PDB entry 8ICO | X-ray diffraction, 2.70 A resolution | chains P and A of the 3 polymer chains in the assembly

[Chain P]
Molecule: 7-nt DNA strand
Sequence (7 nucleotides; each row starts with the number of its first residue):
     1 TCTAATG
Metal / ion sites: Na+: DT6 (shared with Thr101(A), Val103(A), Ile106(A) of chain A)

[Chain A]
Molecule: Protein (DNA polymerase beta (e.c.2.7.7.7))
Organism: Homo sapiens
UniProtKB: P06746 (DPOB_HUMAN); residues 2-335 here correspond to UniProt positions 1-334 (UniProt number = residue number - 1)
Chain sequence (335 residues; row label = number of the first residue in the row):
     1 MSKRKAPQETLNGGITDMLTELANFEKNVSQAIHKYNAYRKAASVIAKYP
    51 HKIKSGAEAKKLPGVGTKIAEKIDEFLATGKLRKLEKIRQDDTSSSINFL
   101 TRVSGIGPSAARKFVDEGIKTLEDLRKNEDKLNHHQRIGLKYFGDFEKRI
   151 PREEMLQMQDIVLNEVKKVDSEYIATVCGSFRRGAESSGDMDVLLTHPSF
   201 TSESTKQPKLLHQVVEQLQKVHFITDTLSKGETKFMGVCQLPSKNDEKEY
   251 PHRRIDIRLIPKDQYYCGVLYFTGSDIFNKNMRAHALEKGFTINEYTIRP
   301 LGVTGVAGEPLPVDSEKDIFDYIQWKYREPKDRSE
Disordered / not traced: 1-8
Metal / ion sites: Na+ site 1: Lys60, Leu62; Na+ site 2: Thr101, Val103, Ile106 (shared with DT6(P) of chain P); Mn2+ site 1: Asp190 (together with 3'-azido-3'-deoxythymidine-5'-triphosphate)
Small-molecule neighbours: 3'-azido-3'-deoxythymidine-5'-triphosphate (AZT): Arg149, Gly179, Ser180, Arg183, Ser187, Ser188, Gly189, Asp190, Asp192, Tyr271, Phe272, Thr273, Gly274, Asn279
Curated features (UniProtKB/Swiss-Prot):
  - binding site (K(+)): Lys61
  - binding site (Na(+)): Lys61

[Interface between chain P and chain A]
Contacting residue pairs (13; chain P residue first):
  DA4(P) with Ser109(A), phosphate contact
  DA5(P) with Gly105(A), phosphate contact; Gly107(A), hydrogen bond to the phosphate; Pro108(A), phosphate contact; Ser109(A), hydrogen bond to the phosphate; Ala110(A), hydrogen bond to the phosphate
  DT6(P) with Val103(A), phosphate contact; Ser104(A), phosphate contact; Gly105(A), hydrogen bond to the phosphate; Ile106(A), hydrogen bond to the phosphate; Lys234(A), base contact
  DG7(P) with Arg254(A), salt bridge to the phosphate; Asp256(A), phosphate contact
Other interface residues (no listed pair), chain A (14 interface residues in all): His135, Asp192, Arg258

[In short]
Chain P and chain A form an interface of 4 and 14 residues respectively; the contacts include 5 hydrogen bonds
and 1 salt bridge. Polar pairs include DA5(P)-Gly107(A), DA5(P)-Ser109(A) and DA5(P)-Ala110(A). Chain A binds
3'-azido-3'-deoxythymidine-5'-triphosphate.
Here chain P is a 7-nt DNA strand and chain A is Protein (DNA polymerase beta (e.c.2.7.7.7)) (Homo sapiens).
Entry 8ICO (DNA polymerase beta (pol B) (e.c.2.7.7.7) complexed with seven base pairs of DNA; soaked in the
...) was determined by X-ray diffraction, deposited together with 1ZQT, 7ICE, 7ICF, 7ICG, 7ICH, 7ICI and 39
further entries.
